PDB entry 4R00 | X-ray diffraction, 2.80 A resolution | chains I and Y of the 28 polymer chains in the assembly

# Chain I
Name: Proteasome subunit beta type-3
Source organism: Saccharomyces cerevisiae
Notes: EC 3.4.25.1
Reference sequence: P25451 (PSB3_YEAST); residues 0-204 here correspond to UniProt positions 1-205 (UniProt number = residue number + 1)
Chain sequence (205 residues; each row starts with the number of its first residue; numbering starts at 0):
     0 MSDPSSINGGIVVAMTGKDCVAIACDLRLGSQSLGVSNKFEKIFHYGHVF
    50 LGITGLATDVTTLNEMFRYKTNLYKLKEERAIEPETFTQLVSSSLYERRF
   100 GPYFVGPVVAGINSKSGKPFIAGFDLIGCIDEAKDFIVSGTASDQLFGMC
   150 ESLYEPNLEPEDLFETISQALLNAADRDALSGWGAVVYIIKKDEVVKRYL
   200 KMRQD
Not modelled in the structure: 0
Bound ions: Mg2+ site 1: A174, D177, S180; Mg2+ site 2: D204 (shared with A165(Y), D168(Y), S171(Y) of chain Y)
Swiss-Prot annotation at these positions:
  - modified residue: S30 (Phosphoserine)
  - cross-link: K69 (Glycyl lysine isopeptide (Lys-Gly) (interchain with G-Cter in ubiquitin))

# Chain Y
Name: Proteasome subunit beta type-5
Source organism: Saccharomyces cerevisiae
Notes: EC 3.4.25.1
Reference sequence: P30656 (PSB5_YEAST); residues 1-212 here correspond to UniProt positions 76-287 (UniProt number = residue number + 75)
Chain sequence (212 residues; row label = number of the first residue in the row):
     1 TTTLAFRFQGGIIVAVDSRATAGNWVASQTVKKVIEINPFLLGTMAGGAA
    51 DFQFWETWLGSQCRLHELREKERISVAAASKILSNLVYQYKGAGLSMGTM
   101 ICGYTRKEGPTIYYVDSDGTRLKGDIFCVGSGQTFAYGVLDSNYKWDLSV
   151 EDALYLGKRSILAAAHRDAYSGGSVNLYHVTEDGWIYHGNHDVGELFWKV
   201 KEEEGSFNNVIG
Covalent attachments: Omuralide, open form (SLA) linked to T1
Construct notes: engineered mutation F52 (Cys127 in P30656)
Bound ions: Mg2+: A165, D168, S171 (shared with D204(I) of chain I)
Residues lining bound ligands: Omuralide, open form (SLA): R19, A20, T21, V31, K33, M45, A46, G47, A49, S131, Y170

# How chain I and chain Y interact
Residue-residue contacts (45; chain I residue first):
  S5(I) - N24(Y)
  R27(I) - A169(Y)
  S32(I) - R167(Y)
  S32(I) - D168(Y)
  S32(I) - A169(Y)  hydrogen bond (backbone-backbone)
  S32(I) - Y170(Y)
  L33(I) - F135(Y)  hydrophobic
  G34(I) - R167(Y)  hydrogen bond (backbone-side chain)
  V35(I) - R167(Y)
  N37(I) - N209(Y)
  N37(I) - V210(Y)
  K38(I) - N209(Y)  hydrogen bond (side chain-backbone)
  K38(I) - I211(Y)
  Q144(I) - W25(Y)
  D175(I) - V26(Y)
  D175(I) - Q29(Y)  hydrogen bond (backbone-side chain)
  R176(I) - W25(Y)
  R176(I) - V26(Y)  hydrogen bond (side chain-backbone)
  R176(I) - A27(Y)  hydrogen bond (side chain-backbone)
  R176(I) - S28(Y)
  D177(I) - N24(Y)
  D177(I) - V26(Y)
  A178(I) - N24(Y)  hydrogen bond (backbone-backbone)
  A178(I) - V26(Y)
  A178(I) - A169(Y)
  A178(I) - Y170(Y)  hydrophobic
  L179(I) - N24(Y)
  W182(I) - H166(Y)  hydrogen bond (side chain-backbone)
  W182(I) - R167(Y)
  K200(I) - W198(Y)
  M201(I) - W198(Y)
  R202(I) - Q29(Y)
  R202(I) - G173(Y)  hydrogen bond (side chain-backbone)
  R202(I) - D192(Y)  salt bridge
  R202(I) - G194(Y)
  Q203(I) - H166(Y)  hydrogen bond (backbone-side chain)
  Q203(I) - F197(Y)
  Q203(I) - W198(Y)
  Q203(I) - V210(Y)
  D204(I) - R19(Y)  salt bridge
  D204(I) - A165(Y)
  D204(I) - S171(Y)
  D204(I) - G172(Y)
  D204(I) - G173(Y)  hydrogen bond (side chain-backbone)
  D204(I) - V193(Y)
Also at the interface, not in a pair above, chain I (22 interface residues in all): Q31, T140
Also at the interface, not in a pair above, chain Y (27 interface residues in all): T21, G212

# Summary
Chain I and chain Y form an interface of 22 and 27 residues respectively; the contacts include 11 hydrogen
bonds and 2 salt bridges. Polar pairs include R202(I)-D192(Y), D204(I)-R19(Y) and G34(I)-R167(Y). Omuralide,
open form is covalently linked to T1(Y).
Chain I is Proteasome subunit beta type-3 and chain Y is Proteasome subunit beta type-5, both from
Saccharomyces cerevisiae; the structure, yCP beta5-C52F mutant in complex with Omuralide, was determined by
X-ray diffraction (same publication as 4QUX, 4QUY, 4QV0, 4QV1, 4QV3, 4QV4 and 42 further entries).
